1WYT - chains B and C of the 4 polymer chains in the assembly; structure by X-ray diffraction, 2.40 A resolution.

[Chain B]
Protein: glycine dehydrogenase subunit 2 (P-protein)
Organism: Thermus thermophilus
Notes: EC 1.4.4.2
Reference sequence: Q5SKW7 (Q5SKW7_THET8); residue numbers follow UniProt; this construct covers 1-474
Chain sequence (474 residues; each row starts with the number of its first residue):
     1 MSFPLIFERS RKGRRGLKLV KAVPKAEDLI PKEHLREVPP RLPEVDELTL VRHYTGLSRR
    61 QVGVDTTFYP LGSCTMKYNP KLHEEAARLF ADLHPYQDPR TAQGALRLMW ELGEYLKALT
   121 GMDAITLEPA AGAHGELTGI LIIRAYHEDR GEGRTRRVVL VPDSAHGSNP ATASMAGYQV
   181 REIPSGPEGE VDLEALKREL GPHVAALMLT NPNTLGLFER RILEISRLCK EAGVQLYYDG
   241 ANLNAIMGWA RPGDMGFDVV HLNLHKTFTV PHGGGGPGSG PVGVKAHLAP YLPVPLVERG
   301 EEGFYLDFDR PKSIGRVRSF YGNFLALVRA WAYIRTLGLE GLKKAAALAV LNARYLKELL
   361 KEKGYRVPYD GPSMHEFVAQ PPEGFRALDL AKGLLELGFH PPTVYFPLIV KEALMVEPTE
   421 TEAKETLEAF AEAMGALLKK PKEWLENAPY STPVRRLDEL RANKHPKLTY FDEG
Disordered / not traced: 1, 473-474
Curated features (UniProtKB/Swiss-Prot):
  - modified residue: Lys266 (N6-(pyridoxal phosphate)lysine)

[Chain C]
Protein: glycine dehydrogenase (decarboxylating) subunit 1
Organism: Thermus thermophilus
Notes: EC 1.4.4.2
Reference sequence: Q5SKW8 (Q5SKW8_THET8); residue numbers follow UniProt; this construct covers 1-438
Chain sequence (438 residues; row label = number of the first residue in the row):
     1 MDYTPHTEEE IREMLRRVGA ASLEDLFAHL PKEILSPPID LPEPLPEWKV LEELRRLAAQ
    61 NLPAHKAFLG GGVRSHHVPP VVQALAARGE FLTAYTPYQP EVSQGVLQAT FEYQTMIAEL
   121 AGLEIANASM YDGATALAEG VLLALRETGR MGVLVSQGVH PEYRAVLRAY LEAVGAKLLT
   181 LPLEGGRTPL PEVGEEVGAV VVQNPNFLGA LEDLGPFAEA AHGAGALFVA VADPLSLGVL
   241 KPPGAYGADI AVGDGQSLGL PMGFGGPHFG FLATKKAFVR QLPGRLVSET VDVEGRRGFI
   301 LTLQAREQYI RRAKAKSNIT TNAQLTALMG AMYLAALGPE GLREVALKSV EMAHKLHALL
   361 LEVPGVRPFT PKPFFNEFAL ALPKDPEAVR RALAERGFHG ATPVPREYGE NLALFAATEL
   421 HEEEDLLALR EALKEVLA
Disordered / not traced: 438

[Interface between chain B and chain C]
Residue-residue contacts - 24 pairs, chain B then chain C:
  Arg11(B) with Glu10(C)
  Lys12(B) with Thr7(C); Glu9(C)
  Gly13(B) with Thr7(C)
  Arg14(B) with Pro5(C), hydrogen bond (side chain-backbone); Thr7(C); Glu10(C), salt bridge
  Leu17(B) with Glu47(C)
  Lys18(B) with Met1(C); Asp2(C), hydrogen bond (side chain-backbone); Pro46(C)
  Leu19(B) with Pro46(C); Glu47(C); Trp48(C), hydrogen bond (backbone-side chain)
  Lys21(B) with Met1(C); Pro44(C)
  Asp46(B) with Pro5(C)
  Glu47(B) with Tyr3(C)
  Arg59(B) with Glu90(C), salt bridge
  Tyr78(B) with Val81(C)
  Lys81(B) with Val81(C); Ala84(C)
  Leu82(B) with Pro80(C), hydrophobic
  Glu85(B) with Pro80(C)
Interface residues without a listed pair, chain B (16 interface residues in all): Thr55
Interface residues without a listed pair, chain C (16 interface residues in all): Leu85

[In short]
The chain B/chain C interface involves 16 residues from each chain; the contacts include 3 hydrogen bonds and
2 salt bridges. Polar pairs include Arg14(B)-Glu10(C), Arg59(B)-Glu90(C) and Arg14(B)-Pro5(C).
Chain B is glycine dehydrogenase subunit 2 (P-protein) and chain C is glycine dehydrogenase (decarboxylating)
subunit 1, both from Thermus thermophilus; the structure, Crystal structure of glycine decarboxylase
(P-protein) of the glycine cleavage system, in apo form, was determined by X-ray diffraction (same publication
as 1WYU and 1WYV).
